4A14 - chain A; structure by X-ray diffraction, 1.60 A resolution.

== Chain A ==
Name: Kinesin-like protein KIF7
Organism: Homo sapiens
Notes: fragment: motor domain, residues 8-347
Reference sequence: Q2M1P5 (KIF7_HUMAN); residues 5-344 here correspond to UniProt positions 8-347 (UniProt number = residue number + 3)
Sequence (344 residues; row label = number of the first residue in the row):
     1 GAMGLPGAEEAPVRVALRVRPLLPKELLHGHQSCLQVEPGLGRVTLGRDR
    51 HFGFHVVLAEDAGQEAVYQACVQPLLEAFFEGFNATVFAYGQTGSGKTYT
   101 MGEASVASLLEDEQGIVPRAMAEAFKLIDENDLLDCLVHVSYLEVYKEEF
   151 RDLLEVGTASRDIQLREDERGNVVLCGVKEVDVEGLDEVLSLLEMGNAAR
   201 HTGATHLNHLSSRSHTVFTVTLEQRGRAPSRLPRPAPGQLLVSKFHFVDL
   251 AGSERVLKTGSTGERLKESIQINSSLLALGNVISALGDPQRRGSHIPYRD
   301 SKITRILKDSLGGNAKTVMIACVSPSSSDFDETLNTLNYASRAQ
Not modelled in the structure: 1-8, 104-111, 203-208, 227-238, 257-270
Differences from the reference sequence: cloning artifact (1-4)
Curated features (UniProtKB/Swiss-Prot):
  - binding site (ATP): Gly-91 to Thr-98
Reported in the primary citation:
  - mutagenesis - L127P: decreased expression
  - contacts within the chain: Phe-80/Leu-127

== In short ==
UniProt lists 8 ATP-binding residues. The paper reports that L127P reduces expression; contacts within the
chain involving Phe-80 and Leu-127.
Chain A is Kinesin-like protein KIF7 (Homo sapiens); the structure, Human KIF7, a kinesin involved in hedgehog
signalling, was determined by X-ray diffraction, deposited together with 2XT3.
